PDB entry 6HUC | X-ray diffraction, 3.00 A resolution | chains L and M of the 28 polymer chains in the assembly

== Chain L ==
Protein: Proteasome subunit beta type-6
Source organism: Saccharomyces cerevisiae (strain ATCC 204508 / S288c)
Notes: EC 3.4.25.1
UniProtKB: P23724 (PSB6_YEAST); residues 1-222 here correspond to UniProt positions 20-241 (UniProt number = residue number + 19)
Amino-acid sequence (222 residues; numbered 1 to 222; the number before each row is that of its first residue):
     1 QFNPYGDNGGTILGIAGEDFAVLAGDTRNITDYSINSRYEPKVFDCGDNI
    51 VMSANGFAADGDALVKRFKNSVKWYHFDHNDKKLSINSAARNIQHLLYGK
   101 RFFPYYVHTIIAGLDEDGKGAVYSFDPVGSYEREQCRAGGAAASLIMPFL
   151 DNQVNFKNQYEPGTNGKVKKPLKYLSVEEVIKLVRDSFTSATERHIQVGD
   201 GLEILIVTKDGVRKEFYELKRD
Ion coordination: Mg2+: Asp222 (shared with 3 residues of chain V)
Residues lining bound ligands: GRT ((2S)-N-[2-[[(2S)-1-[4-(aminomethyl)phenyl]-4-methylsulfonyl-butan-2-yl]amino]-2-oxidanylidene-ethyl]-2-[[(2S)-2-azido-3-phenyl-propanoyl]amino]-4-methyl-pentanamide): Pro104, Asp126, Pro127, Val128, Ser130, Tyr131, Glu132

== Chain M ==
Protein: Proteasome subunit beta type-7
Source organism: Saccharomyces cerevisiae (strain ATCC 204508 / S288c)
Notes: EC 3.4.25.1
UniProtKB: P30657 (PSB7_YEAST); residues -12 to 233 here correspond to UniProt positions 21-266 (UniProt number = residue number + 33)
Amino-acid sequence (246 residues; each row starts with the number of its first residue; numbers below 1 keep their minus sign (Thr-12 is residue -12)):
   -12 TQIANAGASPMVNTQQPIVTGTSVISMKYDNGVIIAADNLGSYGSLLRFN
    38 GVERLIPVGDNTVVGISGDISDMQHIERLLKDLVTENAYDNPLADAEEAL
    88 EPSYIFEYLATVMYQRRSKMNPLWNAIIVAGVQSNGDQFLRYVNLLGVTY
   138 SSPTLATGFGAHMANPLLRKVVDRESDIPKTTVQVAEEAIVNAMRVLYYR
   188 DARSSRNFSLAIIDKNTGLTFKKNLQVENMKWDFAKDIKGYGTQKI
Unresolved in the structure: -12 to 0, 225-233

== Chain L / chain M interface ==
Residue-residue contacts (42; chain L residue first):
  Gln1(L) - Thr1(M)  hydrogen bond
  Phe2(L) - Thr1(M)
  Phe2(L) - Arg104(M)
  Phe2(L) - Met107(M)
  Phe2(L) - Pro109(M)  hydrophobic
  Phe2(L) - Leu132(M)  hydrophobic
  Phe2(L) - Leu133(M)  hydrophobic
  Asn3(L) - Leu133(M)
  Pro4(L) - Arg104(M)  hydrogen bond (backbone-side chain)
  Pro4(L) - Met107(M)  hydrophobic
  Pro4(L) - Leu133(M)
  Tyr5(L) - Arg104(M)
  Asn8(L) - Val135(M)
  Asn29(L) - Tyr137(M)
  Ser34(L) - His149(M)  hydrogen bond
  Ile35(L) - Arg156(M)  hydrogen bond (backbone-side chain)
  Asn36(L) - Tyr137(M)  hydrogen bond
  Asn36(L) - Ser139(M)
  Asn36(L) - Arg156(M)
  Ser37(L) - Ser138(M)  hydrogen bond (side chain-backbone)
  Tyr39(L) - Ser138(M)
  Glu40(L) - Arg128(M)  salt bridge
  Glu40(L) - Tyr137(M)
  Glu40(L) - Ser138(M)  hydrogen bond (side chain-backbone)
  Phe57(L) - Arg104(M)
  Phe57(L) - Leu133(M)
  Phe57(L) - Val135(M)  hydrophobic
  Ala59(L) - Tyr101(M)
  Ala59(L) - Leu133(M)
  Ala59(L) - Gly134(M)
  Ala59(L) - Val135(M)
  Asp60(L) - Tyr101(M)  hydrogen bond
  Asp60(L) - Arg104(M)  salt bridge
  Asp62(L) - Thr136(M)  hydrogen bond
  Ala63(L) - Tyr101(M)
  Lys66(L) - Glu94(M)  salt bridge
  Phe103(L) - Arg104(M)
  Phe103(L) - Ser105(M)
  Tyr105(L) - Tyr101(M)
  Glu218(L) - Arg161(M)  salt bridge
  Arg221(L) - Asp160(M)  salt bridge
  Arg221(L) - Arg161(M)
Interface residues without a listed pair, chain L (25 interface residues in all): Arg38, Lys100
Interface residues without a listed pair, chain M (22 interface residues in all): Trp111, Leu142

== Summary ==
25 residues of chain L face 22 of chain M across their interface; the contacts include 9 hydrogen bonds and 5
salt bridges. Polar pairs include Glu40(L)-Arg128(M), Asp60(L)-Arg104(M) and Lys66(L)-Glu94(M). Ligands of
chain L: compound GRT.
Chain L is Proteasome subunit beta type-6 and chain M is Proteasome subunit beta type-7, both from
Saccharomyces cerevisiae (strain ATCC 204508 / S288c); the structure, Yeast 20S proteasome with human beta2c
(S171G) in complex with 18, was determined by X-ray diffraction (same publication as 6HTB, 6HTC, 6HTD, 6HTP,
6HTR, 6HUB and 30 further entries).
